Entry 4GHI (X-ray diffraction, 1.50 A resolution); this record covers chains A and B.

== Chain A ==
Molecule: Endothelial PAS domain-containing protein 1
Source organism: Homo sapiens
Notes: fragment: C-terminal PAS domain
UniProt: Q99814 (EPAS1_HUMAN); numbering as in UniProt (aligned over 239-350)
Chain sequence (117 residues; numbered -2 to 350; 236 numbers in that range are skipped by the numbering (no residue carries them; nothing is unmodelled there); the number before each row is that of its first residue; numbers below 1 keep their minus sign (Gly-2 is residue -2)):
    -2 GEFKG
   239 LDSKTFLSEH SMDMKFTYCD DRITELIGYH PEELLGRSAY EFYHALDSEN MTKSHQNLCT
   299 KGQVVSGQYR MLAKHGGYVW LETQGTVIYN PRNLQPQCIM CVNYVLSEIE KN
Disordered / not traced: -2 to -1, 328-333, 349-350
Sequence notes: expression tag (-2 to 2); engineered mutation Glu247 (Arg in Q99814)
Ligand contacts: 0X3 (N-(3-chloro-5-fluorophenyl)-4-nitro-2,1,3-benzoxadiazol-5-amine): Phe244, Ser246, His248, Met252, Phe254, Ala277, Phe280, Tyr281, Met289, Ser292, His293, Leu296, Val302, Ser304, Tyr307, Met309, Leu319, Thr321, Ile337, Cys339, Asn341
What the authors report for this chain:
  - binding site for 0X3: His248, Met252, Tyr281, Ser292
  - conformationally variable residues (side-chain flip): Met252
  - mutagenesis - R247E: increased binding to Aryl hydrocarbon receptor nuclear translocator (chain B) (citing earlier work)

== Chain B ==
Molecule: Aryl hydrocarbon receptor nuclear translocator
Source organism: Homo sapiens
Notes: fragment: C-terminal PAS domain
UniProt: P27540 (ARNT_HUMAN); residues 356-470 here = UniProt positions 356-470
Chain sequence (121 residues; each row starts with the number of its first residue):
   350 GEFKGLNVCQ PTRFISRHNI EGIFTFVDHR CVATVGYQPQ ELLGKNIVEF CHPEDQQLLR
   410 DSFQQVVKLK GQVLSVMFRF RSKNQEWLWM RTSSFTFQNP YSDEIEYIIC TNTNVKNSSQ
   470 E
Disordered / not traced: 350-357, 468-470
Sequence notes: expression tag (350-355); engineered mutation Arg362 (Glu in P27540)
What the authors report for this chain:
  - mutagenesis - E362R: increased binding to Endothelial PAS domain-containing protein 1 (chain A) (citing earlier work)

== Interface between chain A and chain B ==
Residue-residue contacts - 33 pairs, chain A then chain B:
  Leu239(A) - Asn448(B)
  Leu239(A) - Ser451(B)
  Asp240(A) - Arg366(B)  salt bridge
  Glu247(A) - Arg362(B)  salt bridge
  Glu247(A) - Ile364(B)
  Glu247(A) - Arg379(B)  salt bridge
  Tyr256(A) - Ile364(B)  hydrophobic
  Tyr256(A) - Phe375(B)
  Tyr256(A) - Asp377(B)
  Tyr256(A) - His378(B)
  Tyr256(A) - Arg379(B)
  Asp258(A) - Phe375(B)
  Arg260(A) - Arg366(B)
  Gln301(A) - Gly420(B)  hydrogen bond (side chain-backbone)
  Gln301(A) - Gln421(B)
  Gln322(A) - Thr445(B)
  Gln322(A) - Phe446(B)
  Thr324(A) - Val422(B)
  Thr324(A) - Phe444(B)
  Ile326(A) - Ser442(B)
  Ile326(A) - Thr460(B)
  Gln335(A) - Pro360(B)
  Cys336(A) - Arg362(B)
  Met338(A) - Ile364(B)  hydrophobic
  Met338(A) - Phe444(B)  hydrophobic
  Met338(A) - Ile458(B)  hydrophobic
  Met338(A) - Thr460(B)  hydrogen bond
  Val340(A) - Phe446(B)  hydrophobic
  Tyr342(A) - Phe446(B)  hydrophobic
  Tyr342(A) - Asn448(B)
  Tyr342(A) - Pro449(B)
  Tyr342(A) - Tyr450(B)  hydrophobic
  Leu344(A) - Tyr450(B)  hydrophobic
Other interface residues (no listed pair), chain A (21 interface residues in all): Thr243, Leu245, Thr255, Gln306, Val325
Other interface residues (no listed pair), chain B (23 interface residues in all): Glu453, Tyr456

== In short ==
21 residues of chain A and 23 residues of chain B are in contact; the contacts include 2 hydrogen bonds and 3
salt bridges. Polar contacts include Asp240(A)-Arg366(B), Glu247(A)-Arg362(B) and Glu247(A)-Arg379(B). The
paper reports a binding site for 0X3 at His248(A), Met252(A) and Tyr281(A) among others; R247E of chain A
increases binding to Aryl hydrocarbon receptor nuclear translocator (chain B).
Here chain A is Endothelial PAS domain-containing protein 1 and chain B is Aryl hydrocarbon receptor nuclear
translocator, both from Homo sapiens. Entry 4GHI (Crystal structure of the high affinity heterodimer of HIF2
alpha and ARNT C-terminal PAS domains in ...) was determined by X-ray diffraction.
